PDB entry 5MMA | X-ray diffraction, 2.55 A resolution | chains A and C of the 4 polymer chains in the assembly

# Chain A
Protein: integrase
Source organism: Human spumaretrovirus
Notes: EC 2.7.7.49, 2.7.7.7, 3.1.26.4, 3.4.23.-, 2.7.7.-, 3.1.-.-
UniProtKB: P14350 (POL_FOAMV); residues 1-392 here correspond to UniProt positions 752-1143 (UniProt number = residue number + 751)
Chain sequence (395 residues; row label = number of the first residue in the row; numbers below 1 keep their minus sign (Gly-2 is residue -2)):
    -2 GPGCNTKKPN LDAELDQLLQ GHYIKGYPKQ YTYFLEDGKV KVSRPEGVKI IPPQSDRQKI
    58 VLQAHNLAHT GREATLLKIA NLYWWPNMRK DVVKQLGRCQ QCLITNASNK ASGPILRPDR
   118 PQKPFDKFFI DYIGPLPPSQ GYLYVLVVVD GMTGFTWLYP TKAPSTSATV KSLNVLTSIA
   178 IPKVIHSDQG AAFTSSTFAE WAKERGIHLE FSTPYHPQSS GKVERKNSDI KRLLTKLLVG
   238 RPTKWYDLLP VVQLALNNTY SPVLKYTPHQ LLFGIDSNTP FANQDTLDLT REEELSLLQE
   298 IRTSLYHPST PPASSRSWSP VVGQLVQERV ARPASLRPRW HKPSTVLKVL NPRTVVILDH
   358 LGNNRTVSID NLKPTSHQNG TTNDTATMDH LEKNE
Not modelled in the structure: -2 to 8, 376-392
Differences from the reference sequence: expression tag (-2 to 0); variant Ser217 (Gly968 in P14350), Gly218 (Ser969 in P14350)
Metal / ion sites: Zn2+: His62, His66, Cys96, Cys99; Mg2+ site 1: Asp128, Asp185 (together with magnesium); Mg2+ site 2: Asp128, Glu221 (together with magnesium)
Residues lining bound ligands:
  - hexane-1,6-diol (HEZ): Leu74, Tyr257, Lys262, Tyr263, Gln267, Gly271, Asn280, Asp282
  - magnesium (VHT; methyl 2-[[3-[[2,4-bis(fluoranyl)phenyl]methylcarbamoyl]-1-oxidanyl-2-oxidanylidene-1,8-naphthyridin-4-yl]amino]ethanoate): Asp128, Tyr129, Asp185, Tyr212, Pro214, Gln215, Glu221
Swiss-Prot annotation at these positions:
  - binding site (Mg(2+)): Asp123, Asp185
What the authors report for this chain:
  - binding site for magnesium: Tyr212, Pro214

# Chain C
Molecule: 19-nt DNA strand
Sequence (19 nucleotides; numbered 1 to 19; the number before each row is that of its first residue):
     1 ATTGTCATGG AATTTCGCA
Metal / ion sites: Mg2+: DA19 (shared with 2 residues of chain B)

# Interface between chain A and chain C
Residue-residue contacts (45):
  Ile112(A) with DG4(C), phosphate contact; DT5(C), base contact
  Leu113(A) with DT3(C), base contact; DG4(C), hydrogen bond to the phosphate
  Arg114(A) with DG4(C), sugar contact; DT5(C), salt bridge to the phosphate
  Pro115(A) with DT3(C), base contact; DG4(C), phosphate contact; DT5(C), phosphate contact
  Lys124(A) with DT3(C), base contact
  His183(A) with DT3(C), salt bridge to the phosphate
  Glu207(A) with DT2(C), phosphate contact; DT3(C), base contact
  Phe208(A) with DT2(C), sugar contact; DT3(C), phosphate contact
  Ser209(A) with DT3(C), phosphate contact
  Thr210(A) with DT2(C), phosphate contact; DT3(C), hydrogen bond to the phosphate
  His213(A) with DG4(C), salt bridge to the phosphate
  Gln215(A) with DG4(C), sugar contact
  Ser216(A) with DT3(C), hydrogen bond to the phosphate
  Gly218(A) with DG4(C), hydrogen bond to the base; DT5(C), sugar contact
  Lys219(A) with DT5(C), sugar contact; DC6(C), salt bridge to the phosphate
  Glu221(A) with DG4(C), base contact
  Arg222(A) with DG4(C), base contact; DT5(C), base contact; DC6(C), hydrogen bond to the base; DA7(C), hydrogen bond to the sugar
  Asp226(A) with DA7(C), sugar contact
  Arg229(A) with DA7(C), hydrogen bond to the phosphate; DT8(C), salt bridge to the phosphate
  Ser258(A) with DA7(C), hydrogen bond to the phosphate
  Pro259(A) with DA7(C), phosphate contact; DT8(C), base contact
  Lys345(A) with DA1(C), base contact
  Leu347(A) with DA1(C), base contact; DT2(C), base contact
  Asn348(A) with DT2(C), hydrogen bond to the base; DT3(C), hydrogen bond to the sugar
  Arg350(A) with DG4(C), salt bridge to the phosphate
  Thr351(A) with DT3(C), sugar contact
  Val353(A) with DA1(C), base contact
  Thr363(A) with DA1(C), base contact
Also at the interface, not in a pair above, chain A (32 interface residues in all): Arg117, His205, Lys233, Ser365

# In short
Chain A and chain C form an interface of 32 and 8 residues respectively; the contacts include 10 hydrogen
bonds and 6 salt bridges. Among the polar pairs are Gly218(A)-DG4(C), Arg222(A)-DC6(C) and Asn348(A)-DT2(C).
Chain A binds magnesium and hexane-1,6-diol. The paper reports a binding site for magnesium at Tyr212(A) and
Pro214(A).
Here chain A is integrase (Human spumaretrovirus) and chain C is a 19-nt DNA strand. Entry 5MMA (Crystal
structure of the Prototype Foamy Virus (PFV) intasome in complex with magnesium and the INSTI ...) was
determined by X-ray diffraction (same publication as 5MMB and 5NO1).
